PDB entry 1CAK | X-ray diffraction, 1.90 A resolution | chain A

# Chain A
Name: Carbonic anhydrase II
Organism: Homo sapiens
Notes: EC 4.2.1.1
UniProt: P00918 (CAH2_HUMAN); the author numbering skips numbers that UniProt does not, so the offset changes along the chain: 2-125 = UniProt 1-124; 127-261 = UniProt 125-259
Amino-acid sequence (259 residues; each row starts with the number of its first residue; note: 1 number in that range is skipped by the numbering (no residue carries it; nothing is unmodelled there)):
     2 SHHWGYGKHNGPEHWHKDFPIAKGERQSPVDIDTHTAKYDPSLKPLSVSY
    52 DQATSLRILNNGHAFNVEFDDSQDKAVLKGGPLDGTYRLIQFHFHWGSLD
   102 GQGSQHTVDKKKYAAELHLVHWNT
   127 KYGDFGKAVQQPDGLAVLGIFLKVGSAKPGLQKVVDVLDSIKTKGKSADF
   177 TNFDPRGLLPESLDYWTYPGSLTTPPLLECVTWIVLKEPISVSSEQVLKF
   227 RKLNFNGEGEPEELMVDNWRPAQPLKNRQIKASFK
Disordered / not traced: 2
Sequence notes: conflict Gln106 (Glu105 in P00918)
Bound ions: Zn2+ site 1: His94, His96, His119 (together with sulfate ion); Zn2+ site 2 near Cys206 (its only coordinating residue here)

# Summary
The Zn2+ site 1 is built by His94, His96 and His119.
Chain A is Carbonic anhydrase II (Homo sapiens); the structure, Structural analysis of the zinc hydroxide-thr
199-glu 106 hydrogen bonding network in human carbonic anhydrase II, was determined by X-ray diffraction (same
publication as 1CAI, 1CAJ, 1CAL and 1CAM).
